8YN7 - chains B and C of the 5 polymer chains in the assembly; structure by electron microscopy, 2.77 A resolution.

== Chain B ==
Protein: Guanine nucleotide-binding protein G(I)/G(S)/G(T) subunit beta-1
From: Homo sapiens
Reference sequence: P62873 (GBB1_HUMAN); residues 2-340 here = UniProt positions 2-340
Chain sequence (376 residues; row label = number of the first residue in the row; numbers below 1 keep their minus sign (Met-9 is residue -9)):
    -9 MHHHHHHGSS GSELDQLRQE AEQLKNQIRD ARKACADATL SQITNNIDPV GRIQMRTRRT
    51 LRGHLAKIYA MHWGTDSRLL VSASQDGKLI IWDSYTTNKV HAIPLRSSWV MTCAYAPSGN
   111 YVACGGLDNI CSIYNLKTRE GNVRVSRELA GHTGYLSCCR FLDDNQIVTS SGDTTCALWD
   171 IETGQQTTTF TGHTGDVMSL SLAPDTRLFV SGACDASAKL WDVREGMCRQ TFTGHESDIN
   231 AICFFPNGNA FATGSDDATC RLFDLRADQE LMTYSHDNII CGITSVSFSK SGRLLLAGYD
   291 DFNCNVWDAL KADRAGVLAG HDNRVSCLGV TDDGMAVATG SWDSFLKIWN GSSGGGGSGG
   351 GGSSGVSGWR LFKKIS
Disordered / not traced: -9 to 1, 344-366
Construct notes: initiating methionine (-9); expression tag (-8 to 1, 341-366)
Curated features (UniProtKB/Swiss-Prot):
  - modified residue: Ser2 (N-acetylserine), His266 (Phosphohistidine)

== Chain C ==
Protein: Guanine nucleotide-binding protein G(I)/G(S)/G(O) subunit gamma-2
From: Homo sapiens
Reference sequence: P59768 (GBG2_HUMAN); residue numbers follow UniProt; this construct covers 1-71
Chain sequence (71 residues; each row starts with the number of its first residue):
     1 MASNNTASIA QARKLVEQLK MEANIDRIKV SKAAADLMAY CEAHAKEDPL LTPVPASENP
    61 FREKKFFCAI L
Disordered / not traced: 1-5, 63-71
Curated features (UniProtKB/Swiss-Prot):
  - modified residue: Ala2 (N-acetylalanine), Cys68 (Cysteine methyl ester)
  - lipidation: Cys68 (S-geranylgeranyl cysteine)

== Interface between chain B and chain C ==
Contacting residue pairs - 95 pairs, chain B then chain C:
  Glu3(B) with Ile9(C); Arg13(C)
  Leu4(B) with Ser8(C); Ile9(C), hydrophobic; Ala12(C), hydrophobic
  Leu7(B) with Ile9(C), hydrophobic; Arg13(C); Val16(C)
  Glu10(B) with Val16(C); Lys20(C)
  Ala11(B) with Val16(C), hydrophobic; Leu19(C)
  Leu14(B) with Val16(C); Leu19(C), hydrophobic; Lys20(C)
  Lys15(B) with Leu19(C)
  Ile18(B) with Leu19(C); Ala23(C), hydrophobic; Arg27(C)
  Ala21(B) with Arg27(C)
  Arg22(B) with Arg27(C)
  Ala24(B) with Lys29(C), hydrogen bond (backbone-side chain)
  Cys25(B) with Ile28(C); Lys29(C); Val30(C), hydrogen bond (backbone-backbone)
  Ala26(B) with Val30(C), hydrophobic
  Asp27(B) with Lys29(C); Val30(C), hydrogen bond (side chain-backbone); Ser31(C), hydrogen bond
  Ala28(B) with Val30(C); Ser31(C)
  Leu30(B) with Ala34(C), hydrophobic
  Ile33(B) with Ala34(C), hydrophobic; Met38(C), hydrophobic
  Ile37(B) with Met38(C), hydrophobic
  Val40(B) with Leu51(C), hydrophobic
  Ile43(B) with Leu50(C)
  Met45(B) with Leu50(C), hydrophobic
  Arg48(B) with Phe61(C)
  Arg49(B) with Pro60(C); Phe61(C), hydrogen bond (side chain-backbone)
  Ser84(B) with Phe61(C)
  Tyr85(B) with Pro60(C); Phe61(C), hydrophobic
  Thr181(B) with Lys14(C)
  Cys218(B) with Gln18(C), hydrogen bond (backbone-side chain); Glu22(C)
  Arg219(B) with Glu22(C)
  Gln220(B) with Ile25(C)
  Thr221(B) with Glu22(C), hydrogen bond
  Phe235(B) with Leu37(C), hydrophobic; Tyr40(C), hydrophobic; Cys41(C), hydrophobic
  Pro236(B) with Tyr40(C)
  Asn237(B) with Tyr40(C)
  Ala240(B) with Leu37(C), hydrophobic
  Leu252(B) with Leu37(C), hydrophobic
  Asp254(B) with Ala33(C)
  Arg256(B) with Asp26(C); Arg27(C); Ile28(C), hydrogen bond (backbone-backbone); Asp36(C), salt bridge
  Ala257(B) with Ile28(C); Ala33(C), hydrophobic
  Asp258(B) with Ile25(C); Arg27(C), salt bridge
  Gln259(B) with Val30(C)
  Leu261(B) with Val30(C), hydrophobic; Leu37(C), hydrophobic
  Ser279(B) with Asp48(C), hydrogen bond
  Lys280(B) with Glu47(C); Asp48(C), hydrogen bond (backbone-side chain)
  Ser281(B) with Tyr40(C); Cys41(C); His44(C); Asp48(C), hydrogen bond
  Gly282(B) with Cys41(C)
  Arg283(B) with Cys41(C); Leu51(C)
  Leu300(B) with Cys41(C), hydrophobic
  Asp323(B) with Pro49(C)
  Gly324(B) with Pro49(C); Leu50(C)
  Met325(B) with Pro49(C), hydrophobic; Leu50(C); Pro60(C)
  Ala326(B) with Phe61(C), hydrophobic
  Ile338(B) with Phe61(C), hydrophobic
  Asn340(B) with Asn59(C), hydrogen bond; Phe61(C)
  Gly341(B) with Pro53(C)
  Ser342(B) with Pro53(C)
  Ser343(B) with Pro53(C), hydrogen bond (side chain-backbone); Val54(C), hydrogen bond (side chain-backbone); Pro55(C)
Other interface residues (no listed pair), chain B (64 interface residues in all): Gln17, Thr34, Trp63, Met217, Leu284, Val320, Val327, Trp339
Other interface residues (no listed pair), chain C (42 interface residues in all): Met21, Ala35, Ala45, Glu58, Arg62

== In short ==
64 residues of chain B face 42 of chain C across their interface, with 14 hydrogen bonds and 2 salt bridges.
Polar pairs include Arg256(B)-Asp36(C), Asp258(B)-Arg27(C) and Ala24(B)-Lys29(C).
Chain B is Guanine nucleotide-binding protein G(I)/G(S)/G(T) subunit beta-1 and chain C is Guanine
nucleotide-binding protein G(I)/G(S)/G(O) subunit gamma-2, both from Homo sapiens; the structure, Cryo-EM
structure of histamine H3 receptor in complex with immethridine and miniGo, was determined by electron
microscopy together with 8YN2, 8YN3, 8YN4, 8YN5, 8YN6, 8YN8, 8YN9 and 8YNA from the same study.
